Entry 3DB3 (X-ray diffraction, 2.40 A resolution); this record covers chains A and B.

[Chain A]
Protein: E3 ubiquitin-protein ligase UHRF1
Organism: Homo sapiens
Notes: EC 6.3.2.-; fragment: Tandem Tudor Domains
Reference sequence: Q96T88 (UHRF1_HUMAN); residue numbers follow UniProt; this construct covers 126-285
Chain sequence (161 residues; each row starts with the number of its first residue):
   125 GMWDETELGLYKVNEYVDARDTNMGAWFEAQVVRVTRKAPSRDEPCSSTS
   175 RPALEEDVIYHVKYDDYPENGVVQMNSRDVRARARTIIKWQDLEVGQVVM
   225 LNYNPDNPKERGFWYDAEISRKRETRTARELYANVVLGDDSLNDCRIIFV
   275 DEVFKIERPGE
Disordered / not traced: 125-126, 163-179, 284-285
Modified residues: Mse126 (selenomethionine); Mse148, Mse199, Mse224 (selenomethionine; parent Met)
Sequence notes: expression tag (125)
UniProt features mapped onto this chain:
  - modified residue: Ser165 (Phosphoserine)
  - cross-link: Lys279 (Glycyl lysine isopeptide (Lys-Gly) (interchain with G-Cter in SUMO2))
  - mutagenesis: Asp142 (D142A: Impaired binding to histone H3 without affecting the protein folding; when associated with A-153), Asp145 (D145A: Impaired binding to histone H3), Phe152 (F152A: Impaired binding to histone H3), Glu153 (E153A: Impaired binding to histone H3 without affecting the protein folding; when associated with A-142), Tyr188 (Y188A: Impaired binding to histone H3), Asp190 (D190A: Slightly impaired binding to histone H3), Tyr191 (Y191A: Impaired binding to histone H3)
Reported in the primary citation:
  - conformationally variable residues (side-chain flip): Asp145, Asn194
  - mutagenesis - F152A: decreased localization

[Chain B]
Protein: Trimethylated histone H3-K9 peptide
Reference sequence: Q71DI3 (H32_HUMAN); residues 6-11 here correspond to UniProt positions 7-12 (UniProt number = residue number + 1)
Chain sequence (6 residues; each row starts with the number of its first residue):
     6 TARKST
Disordered / not traced: 6-7, 11
Modified residues: Lys9 (n-trimethyllysine; M3L)
UniProt features mapped onto this chain:
  - modified residue: Thr6 (Phosphothreonine), Arg8 (Citrulline), Lys9 (N6,N6,N6-trimethyllysine), Ser10 (ADP-ribosylserine), Thr11 (Phosphothreonine)

[How chain A and chain B interact]
Contacting residue pairs - 9 pairs, chain A then chain B:
  Asp145(A) with Lys9(B)
  Asn147(A) with Ser10(B), hydrogen bond
  Mse148(A) with Ser10(B)
  Phe152(A) with Lys9(B)
  Tyr188(A) with Lys9(B)
  Tyr191(A) with Lys9(B)
  Asn194(A) with Lys9(B)
  Phe237(A) with Arg8(B); Lys9(B)
Interface features reported in the paper:
  - residue pairs: Asp145(A)-Lys9(B), Phe152(A)-Lys9(B), Tyr188(A)-Lys9(B), Tyr191(A)-Lys9(B), Asn194(A)-Lys9(B)

[In short]
8 residues of chain A face 3 of chain B across their interface, with 1 hydrogen bond. The hydrogen-bonded pair
is Asn147(A)-Ser10(B). The paper describes contacts between Asp145(A) and Lys9(B), Phe152(A) and Lys9(B) and
Tyr188(A) and Lys9(B) among others. From the paper: F152A of chain A reduces localization; conformational
variability at Asp145(A) and Asn194(A).
Chain A is E3 ubiquitin-protein ligase UHRF1 (Homo sapiens) and chain B is Trimethylated histone H3-K9
peptide; the structure, Crystal structure of the tandem tudor domains of the E3 ubiquitin-protein ligase UHRF1
in complex with ..., was determined by X-ray diffraction, deposited together with 3DB4.
